PDB entry 5IPM | X-ray diffraction, 4.20 A resolution (low resolution: residue-level contacts below are approximate; hydrogen-bond / salt-bridge calls are withheld) | chains C and F of the 9 polymer chains in the assembly

== Chain C ==
Molecule: DNA-directed RNA polymerase subunit beta
From: Escherichia coli
Notes: EC 2.7.7.6
UniProtKB: P0A8V2 (RPOB_ECOLI); residue numbers follow UniProt; this construct covers 1-1342
Amino-acid sequence (1342 residues; row label = number of the first residue in the row):
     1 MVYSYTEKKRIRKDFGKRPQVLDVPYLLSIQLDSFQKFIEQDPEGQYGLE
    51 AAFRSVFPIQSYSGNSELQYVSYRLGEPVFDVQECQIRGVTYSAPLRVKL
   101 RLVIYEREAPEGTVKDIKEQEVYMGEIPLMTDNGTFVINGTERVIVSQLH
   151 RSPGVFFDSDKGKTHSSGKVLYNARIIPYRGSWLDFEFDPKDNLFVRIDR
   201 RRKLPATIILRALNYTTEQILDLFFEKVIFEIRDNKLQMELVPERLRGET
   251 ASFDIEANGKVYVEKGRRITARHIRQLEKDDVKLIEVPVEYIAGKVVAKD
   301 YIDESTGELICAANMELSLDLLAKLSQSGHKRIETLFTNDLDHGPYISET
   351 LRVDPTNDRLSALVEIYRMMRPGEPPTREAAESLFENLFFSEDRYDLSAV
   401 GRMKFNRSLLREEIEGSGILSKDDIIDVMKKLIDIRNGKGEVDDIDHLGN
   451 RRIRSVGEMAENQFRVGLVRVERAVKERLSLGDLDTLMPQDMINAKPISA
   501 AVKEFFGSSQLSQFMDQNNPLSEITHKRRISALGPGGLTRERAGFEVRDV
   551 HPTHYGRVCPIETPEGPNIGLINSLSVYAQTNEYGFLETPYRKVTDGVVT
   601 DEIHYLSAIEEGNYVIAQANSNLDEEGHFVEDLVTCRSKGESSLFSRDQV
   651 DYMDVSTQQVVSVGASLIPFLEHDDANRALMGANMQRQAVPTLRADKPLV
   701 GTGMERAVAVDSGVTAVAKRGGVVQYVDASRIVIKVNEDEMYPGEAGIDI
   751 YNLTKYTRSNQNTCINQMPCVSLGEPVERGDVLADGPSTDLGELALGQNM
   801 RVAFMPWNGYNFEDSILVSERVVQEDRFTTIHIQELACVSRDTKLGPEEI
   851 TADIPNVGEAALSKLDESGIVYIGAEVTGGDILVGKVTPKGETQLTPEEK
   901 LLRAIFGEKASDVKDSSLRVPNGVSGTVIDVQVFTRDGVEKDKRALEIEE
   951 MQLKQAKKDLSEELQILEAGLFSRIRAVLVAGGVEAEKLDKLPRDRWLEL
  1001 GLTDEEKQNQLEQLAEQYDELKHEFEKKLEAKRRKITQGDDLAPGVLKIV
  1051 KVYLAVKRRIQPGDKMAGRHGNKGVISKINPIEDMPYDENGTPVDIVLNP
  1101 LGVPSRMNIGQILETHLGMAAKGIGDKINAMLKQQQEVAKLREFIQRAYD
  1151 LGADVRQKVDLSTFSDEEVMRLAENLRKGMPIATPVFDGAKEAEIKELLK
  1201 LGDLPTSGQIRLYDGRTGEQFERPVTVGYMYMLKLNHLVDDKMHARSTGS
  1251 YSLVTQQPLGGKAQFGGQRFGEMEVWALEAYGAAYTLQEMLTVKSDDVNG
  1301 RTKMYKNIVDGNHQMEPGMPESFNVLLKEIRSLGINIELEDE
Disordered / not traced: 1-2
Swiss-Prot annotation at these positions:
  - modified residue (N6-acetyllysine): K1022, K1200

== Chain F ==
Molecule: RNA polymerase sigma factor RpoS
From: Escherichia coli
UniProtKB: P13445 (RPOS_ECOLI); numbering as in UniProt (aligned over 1-330)
Amino-acid sequence (336 residues; numbered 1 to 336; the number before each row is that of its first residue):
     1 MGQNTLKVHDLNEDAEFDENGVEVFDEKALVEEEPSDNDLAEEELLSQGA
    51 TQRVLDATQLYLGEIGYSPLLTAEEEVYFARRALRGDVASRRRMIESNLR
   101 LVVKIARRYGNRGLALLDLIEEGNLGLIRAVEKFDPERGFRFSTYATWWI
   151 RQTIERAIMNQTRTIRLPIHIVKELNVYLRTARELSHKLDHEPSAEEIAE
   201 QLDKPVDDVSRMLRLNERITSVDTPLGGDSEKALLDILADEKENGPEDTT
   251 QDDDMKQSIVKWLFELNAKQREVLARRFGLLGYEAATLEDVGREIGLTRE
   301 RVRQIQVEGLRRLREILQTQGLNIEALFLEHHHHHH
Disordered / not traced: 1-52, 330-336
Sequence notes: conflict G2 (Ser in P13445), E33 (Gln in P13445), L329 (Arg in P13445); expression tag (331-336)
Swiss-Prot annotation at these positions:
  - DNA-binding region: L288 to V307 (H-T-H motif)
  - region: D56 to A89 (Sigma-70 factor domain-1)
  - motif: D118 to E121 (Interaction with polymerase core subunit RpoC)

== How chain C and chain F interact ==
Contacting residue pairs (66; chain C residue first):
  V79(C) - H191(F)
  R97(C) - D190(F)
  V122(C) - H187(F)
  Y123(C) - S186(F)
  Y123(C) - H187(F)
  Y123(C) - D190(F)
  E126(C) - D190(F)
  E126(C) - H191(F)
  P372(C) - V54(F)
  P372(C) - Q59(F)
  G373(C) - V54(F)
  P375(C) - Y67(F)
  R470(C) - R112(F)
  E477(C) - R108(F)
  Q490(C) - H187(F)
  Q490(C) - K188(F)
  I493(C) - H187(F)
  Q510(C) - G228(F)
  D842(C) - R211(F)
  D842(C) - R214(F)
  N856(C) - L329(F)
  T896(C) - M255(F)
  P897(C) - F278(F)
  E898(C) - K256(F)
  E898(C) - I259(F)
  E898(C) - L280(F)
  K900(C) - F278(F)
  L901(C) - F278(F)
  L901(C) - L310(F)
  L902(C) - I259(F)
  I905(C) - L310(F)
  I905(C) - L313(F)
  I905(C) - R314(F)
  F906(C) - L317(F)
  F906(C) - I324(F)
  F906(C) - F328(F)
  E908(C) - F328(F)
  R936(C) - S210(F)
  D937(C) - E196(F)
  P1044(C) - R214(F)
  P1044(C) - E217(F)
  G1045(C) - R214(F)
  T1248(C) - P246(F)
  T1248(C) - E247(F)
  S1250(C) - A239(F)
  Y1251(C) - A239(F)
  Y1251(C) - D240(F)
  Y1251(C) - P246(F)
  S1252(C) - L238(F)
  L1253(C) - L235(F)
  L1253(C) - L238(F)
  Q1256(C) - E243(F)
  L1259(C) - D236(F)
  L1259(C) - I237(F)
  L1259(C) - L238(F)
  L1259(C) - A239(F)
  Q1264(C) - I237(F)
  R1301(C) - E243(F)
  R1301(C) - P246(F)
  T1302(C) - P246(F)
  T1302(C) - T249(F)
  Y1305(C) - P246(F)
  Y1305(C) - E247(F)
  Y1305(C) - T250(F)
  K1306(C) - T250(F)
  K1306(C) - D253(F)
Interface residues without a listed pair, chain C (53 interface residues in all): P95, R371, E374, N494, K496, P497, R540, E899, D1041, G1249, V1254, G1260, V1298
Interface residues without a listed pair, chain F (54 interface residues in all): R183, E192, S194, A195, V206, L213, D229, G245, W262, L263, L274, R277, G279, A285

== In short ==
53 residues of chain C and 54 residues of chain F are in contact.
Chain C is DNA-directed RNA polymerase subunit beta and chain F is RNA polymerase sigma factor RpoS, both from
Escherichia coli; the structure, SigmaS-transcription initiation complex with 4-nt nascent RNA, was determined
by X-ray diffraction together with 5IPL and 5IPN from the same study.
